PDB entry 7BKE | electron microscopy, 2.80 A resolution | chains A and b of the 9 polymer chains in the assembly

Chain A:
Molecule: CoB--CoM heterodisulfide reductase iron-sulfur subunit A
Source organism: Methanospirillum hungatei JF-1
Notes: EC 1.8.-.-
UniProtKB: Q2FKZ1 (Q2FKZ1_METHJ); numbering as in UniProt (aligned over 1-671)
Sequence (671 residues; numbered 1 to 671; the number before each row is that of its first residue):
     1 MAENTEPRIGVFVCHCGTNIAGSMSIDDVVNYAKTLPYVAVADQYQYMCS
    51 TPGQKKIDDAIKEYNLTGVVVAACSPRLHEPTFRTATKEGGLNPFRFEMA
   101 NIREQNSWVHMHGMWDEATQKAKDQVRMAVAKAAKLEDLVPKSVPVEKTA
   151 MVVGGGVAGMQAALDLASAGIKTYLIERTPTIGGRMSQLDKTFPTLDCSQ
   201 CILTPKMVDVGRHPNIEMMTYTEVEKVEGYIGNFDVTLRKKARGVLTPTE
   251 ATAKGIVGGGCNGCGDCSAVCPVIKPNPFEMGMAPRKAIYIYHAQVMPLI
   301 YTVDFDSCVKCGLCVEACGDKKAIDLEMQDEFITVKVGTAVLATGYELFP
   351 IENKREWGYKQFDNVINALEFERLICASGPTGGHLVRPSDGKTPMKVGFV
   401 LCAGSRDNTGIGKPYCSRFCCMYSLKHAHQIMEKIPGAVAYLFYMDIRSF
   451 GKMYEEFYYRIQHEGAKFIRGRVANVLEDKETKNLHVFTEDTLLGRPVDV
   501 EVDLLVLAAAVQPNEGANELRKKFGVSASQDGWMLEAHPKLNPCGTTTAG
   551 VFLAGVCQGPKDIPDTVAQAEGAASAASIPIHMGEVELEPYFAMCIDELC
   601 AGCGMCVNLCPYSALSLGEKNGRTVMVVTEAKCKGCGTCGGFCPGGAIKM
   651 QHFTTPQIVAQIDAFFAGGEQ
Not modelled in the structure: 1-141, 589-671
Disulfide bonds: Cys-198/Cys-201

Chain b:
Molecule: CoB--CoM heterodisulfide reductase subunit B
Source organism: Methanospirillum hungatei JF-1
UniProtKB: Q2FKZ2 (Q2FKZ2_METHJ); residue numbers follow UniProt; this construct covers 1-296
Sequence (296 residues; row label = number of the first residue in the row):
     1 MHEYAFFLGCIAPNRYPGCEASAIKTSEKVGIKLLPLKGASCCPAPGAFG
    51 SIDLNVWYAMAARNLVLAEEMKKDIALICNGCYKSIWEVNHILKHNDELR
   101 DNVNEVLAEIDMQFKGTIDVWHLAELYYDDKVCGVQKIKDSVTTPLSGAK
   151 VAAHYGCHLMKPKKERHFGDTENPMWFEELIGALGAEPIQYRNKMQCCGA
   201 GGGVRGYDIVHALDITNEKLINIQEAGADAITELCPFCQLQFDRGQIEIK
   251 EKFGDVYNIPVLHYNELLGLAQGMSPQDLALDLHAIDCTPFLQKVL

Interface between chain A and chain b:
Residue-residue contacts - 5 pairs, chain A then chain b:
  Arg-355(A) / Asp-170(b)  salt bridge
  Arg-355(A) / Glu-172(b)
  Glu-356(A) / Glu-172(b)
  Leu-477(A) / Asn-193(b)
  Asp-479(A) / Arg-192(b)  salt bridge
Also at the interface, not in a pair above, chain A (6 interface residues in all): Gln-361, Asn-475
Also at the interface, not in a pair above, chain b (5 interface residues in all): Asn-173

Summary:
6 residues of chain A and 5 residues of chain b are in contact, with 2 salt bridges. Polar contacts include
Arg-355(A)/Asp-170(b) and Asp-479(A)/Arg-192(b).
Chain A is CoB--CoM heterodisulfide reductase iron-sulfur subunit A and chain b is CoB--CoM heterodisulfide
reductase subunit B, both from Methanospirillum hungatei JF-1; the structure, Formate dehydrogenase -
heterodisulfide reductase - formylmethanofuran dehydrogenase complex from Methanospirillum hungatei
(heterodisulfide reductase core and ..., was determined by electron microscopy together with 7BKB, 7BKC and
7BKD from the same study.
